1RBL - chains A and C of the 16 polymer chains in the assembly; structure by X-ray diffraction, 2.20 A resolution.

Chain A (and C):
Protein: Ribulose 1,5 bisphosphate carboxylase/oxygenase (large chain)
Organism: Synechococcus elongatus
Notes: EC 4.1.1.39; chain C of this document is another copy of the same molecule, construct and numbering; everything in this record applies to it too
Reference sequence: P00880 (RBL_SYNP6); residues 9-475 here correspond to UniProt positions 6-472 (UniProt number = residue number - 3)
Chain sequence (467 residues; row label = number of the first residue in the row):
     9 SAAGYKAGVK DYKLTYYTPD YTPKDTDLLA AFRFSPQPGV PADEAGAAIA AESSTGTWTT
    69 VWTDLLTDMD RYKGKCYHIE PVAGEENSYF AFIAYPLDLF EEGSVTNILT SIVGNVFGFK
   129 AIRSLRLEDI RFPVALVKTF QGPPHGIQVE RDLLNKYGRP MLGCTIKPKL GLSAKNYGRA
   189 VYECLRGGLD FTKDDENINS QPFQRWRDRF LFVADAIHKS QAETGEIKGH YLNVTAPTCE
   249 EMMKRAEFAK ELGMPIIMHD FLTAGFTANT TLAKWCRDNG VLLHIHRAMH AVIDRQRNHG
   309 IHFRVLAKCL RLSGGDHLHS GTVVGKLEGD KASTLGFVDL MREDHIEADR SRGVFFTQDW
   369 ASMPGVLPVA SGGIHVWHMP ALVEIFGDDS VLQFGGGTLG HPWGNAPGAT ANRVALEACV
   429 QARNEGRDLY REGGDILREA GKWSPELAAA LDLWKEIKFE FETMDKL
Differences from the reference sequence: conflict Arg41 (Pro38 in P00880), Phe42 (Val39 in P00880), Ala91 (Gln88 in P00880), Ala356 (Arg353 in P00880)
Glycans and other covalent adducts: formate (FMT) linked to Lys201
Bound ions: Mg2+: Asp203, Glu204 (together with 2-carboxyarabinitol-1,5-diphosphate, formate)
Residues lining bound ligands:
  - 2-carboxyarabinitol-1,5-diphosphate (CAP), molecule 1: Glu60, Thr65, Trp66, Asn123
  - 2-carboxyarabinitol-1,5-diphosphate (CAP), molecule 2: Thr173, Lys175, Lys177, Asp203, Glu204, His294, Arg295, His298, His327, Gly329, Lys334, Leu335, Ser379, Gly380, Gly381, Gln401, Phe402, Gly403, Gly404
UniProt features mapped onto this chain:
  - motif: Glu464 to Glu470 (Interacts with RbcX2)
  - active site (Proton acceptor): Lys175, His294
  - binding site (substrate): Asn123, Thr173, Lys177, Arg295, His327, Ser379
  - binding site (Mg(2+)): Lys201, Asp203, Glu204
  - site: Lys334 (Transition state stabilizer)
  - modified residue: Lys201 (N6-carboxylysine)

How chain A and chain C interact:
Pairs across the interface (14; chain A residue first):
  His153(A) with Asp216(C), salt bridge
  Gln156(A) with Ser181(C)
  Val157(A) with Asp216(C)
  Asp160(A) with Lys183(C); Phe220(C)
  Leu161(A) with Leu219(C), hydrophobic; Phe220(C), hydrophobic
  Tyr165(A) with Lys183(C), hydrogen bond
  Arg285(A) with Arg213(C); Arg215(C)
  Asp286(A) with Arg215(C); Lys252(C), salt bridge
  Asn287(A) with Arg215(C), hydrogen bond (backbone-side chain)
  Gly288(A) with Arg215(C)
Also at the interface, not in a pair above, chain A (14 interface residues in all): Lys146, Asn163, Lys258, Ser370
Also at the interface, not in a pair above, chain C (10 interface residues in all): Pro210, Glu259

Summary:
14 residues of chain A and 10 residues of chain C are in contact; the contacts include 2 hydrogen bonds and 2
salt bridges. Polar contacts include His153(A)-Asp216(C), Asp286(A)-Lys252(C) and Tyr165(A)-Lys183(C). Ligands
of chain A: 2-carboxyarabinitol-1,5-diphosphate.
Both chains are Ribulose 1,5 bisphosphate carboxylase/oxygenase (large chain) (Synechococcus elongatus). Entry
1RBL (Structure determination and refinement of ribulose 1,5 bisphosphate carboxylase(slash)oxygenase from
synechococcus PCC6301) was determined by X-ray diffraction.
